PDB entry 8X2Z | electron microscopy, 3.90 A resolution | chains D and I of the 14 polymer chains in the assembly

# Chain D
Protein: Histone H2B
Organism: Saccharomyces cerevisiae
UniProtKB: A0A6A5PZQ7 (A0A6A5PZQ7_YEASX); residues 0-130 here correspond to UniProt positions 1-131 (UniProt number = residue number + 1)
Sequence (131 residues; row label = number of the first residue in the row; numbering starts at 0):
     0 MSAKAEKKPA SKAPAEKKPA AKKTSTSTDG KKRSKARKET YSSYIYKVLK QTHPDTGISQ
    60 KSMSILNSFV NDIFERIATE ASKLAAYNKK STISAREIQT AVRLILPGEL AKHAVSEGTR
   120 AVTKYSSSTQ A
Unresolved in the structure: 0-35, 129-130

# Chain I
Molecule: 146-nt DNA strand
Organism: Saccharomyces cerevisiae
Sequence (146 nucleotides; numbered 1 to 146; the number before each row is that of its first residue):
     1 ATCAATATCC ACCTGCAGAT TCTACCAAAA GTGTATTTGG AAACTGCTCC ATCAAAAGGC
    61 ATGTTCAGCG GAATTCCGCT GAACATGCCT TTTGATGGAG CAGTTTCCAA ATACACTTTT
   121 GGTAGAATCT GCAGGTGGAT ATTGAT

# Chain D / chain I interface
Contacting residue pairs (9; chain D residue first):
  Tyr-45(D) / DT20(I)  phosphate contact
  Ile-57(D) / DA19(I)  sugar contact
  Ile-57(D) / DT20(I)  phosphate contact
  Gln-59(D) / DG18(I)  sugar contact
  Gln-59(D) / DA19(I)  phosphate contact
  Lys-89(D) / DG40(I)  salt bridge to the phosphate
  Ser-90(D) / DG39(I)  hydrogen bond to the phosphate
  Ser-90(D) / DG40(I)  hydrogen bond to the phosphate
  Thr-91(D) / DG40(I)  hydrogen bond to the phosphate
Also at the interface, not in a pair above, chain D (8 interface residues in all): Gly-56, Ser-58

# Overview
8 residues of chain D and 5 residues of chain I are in contact; the contacts include 3 hydrogen bonds and 1
salt bridge. Among the polar pairs are Ser-90(D)/DG39(I), Ser-90(D)/DG40(I) and Thr-91(D)/DG40(I).
Chain D is Histone H2B and chain I is a 146-nt DNA strand, both from Saccharomyces cerevisiae; the structure,
The class2 of piccolo NuA4 bound to the H2A.Z nucleosome complex at harboring state, was determined by
electron microscopy together with 8X2X, 8X2Y, 8X30, 8X31 and 8X32 from the same study.
